Entry 5LKE (X-ray diffraction, 2.80 A resolution); this record covers chain A.

== Chain A ==
Protein: Beta-lactoglobulin
Organism: Bos taurus
UniProtKB: P02754 (LACB_BOVIN); residues 1-162 here correspond to UniProt positions 17-178 (UniProt number = residue number + 16)
Amino-acid sequence (162 residues; numbered 1 to 162; the number before each row is that of its first residue):
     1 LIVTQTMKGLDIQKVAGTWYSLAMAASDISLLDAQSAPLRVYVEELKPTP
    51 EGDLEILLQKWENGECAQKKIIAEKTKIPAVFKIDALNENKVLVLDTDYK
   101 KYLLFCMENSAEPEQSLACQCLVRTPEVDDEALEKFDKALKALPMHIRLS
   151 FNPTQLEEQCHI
Disulfides: Cys-66/Cys-160, Cys-106/Cys-119

== In short ==
Chain A is Beta-lactoglobulin (Bos taurus); the structure, Bovine beta-lactoglobulin complex with myristic
acid, ambient pressure, was determined by X-ray diffraction (same publication as 5LKF).
